PDB entry 3IJS | X-ray diffraction, 2.55 A resolution | chains A and B

== Chain A ==
Name: Immunoglobulin light chain (IGG3)
From: Mus musculus
Chain sequence (219 residues; row label = number of the first residue in the row; a row labelled like 27A-27F holds insertion residues (27A, then the next letters in order)):
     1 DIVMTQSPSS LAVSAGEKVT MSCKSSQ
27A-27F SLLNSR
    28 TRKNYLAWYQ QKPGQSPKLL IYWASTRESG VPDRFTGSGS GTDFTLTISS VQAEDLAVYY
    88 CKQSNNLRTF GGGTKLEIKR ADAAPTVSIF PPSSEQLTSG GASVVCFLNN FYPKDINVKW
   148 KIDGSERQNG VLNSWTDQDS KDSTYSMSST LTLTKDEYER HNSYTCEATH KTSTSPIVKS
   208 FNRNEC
Disordered / not traced: 1, 213
Disulfides: Cys23-Cys88, Cys133-Cys193

== Chain B ==
Name: Immunoglobulin heavy chain (IGG3)
From: Mus musculus
Chain sequence (226 residues; each row starts with the number of its first residue; a row labelled like 52A-52C holds insertion residues (52A, then the next letters in order)):
     1 EVMLVESGGG LVQPGNSLRL SCATSGFTFT DYYMSWVRQP PGKALEWLGF IR
52A-52C NKA
    53 KGYTTEYSAS VKGRFTISRD NSQSILYLQM
82A-82C NTL
    83 RAEDSATYYC ARDISPSY
100A-100G GVYYEGF
   101 AYWGQGTLVT VSAATTTAPS VYPLVPGCSD TSGSSVTLGC LVKGYFPEPV TVKWNYGALS
   161 SGVRTVSSVL QSGFYSLSSL VTVPSSTWPS QTVICNVAHP ASKTELIKRI EPR
Disordered / not traced: 128-132
Disulfides: Cys22-Cys92, Cys140-Cys195
Bound ions: Mg2+ near Glu58 (its only coordinating residue here)

== Chain A / chain B interface ==
Residue-residue contacts (80; chain A residue first):
  Tyr32(A) - Tyr100C(B)
  Tyr32(A) - Glu100E(B)
  Tyr36(A) - Gly100F(B)
  Tyr36(A) - Phe100G(B)  hydrogen bond (side chain-backbone)
  Tyr36(A) - Trp103(B)  hydrophobic
  Gln38(A) - Gln39(B)
  Gln38(A) - Leu45(B)
  Gln38(A) - Tyr91(B)  hydrogen bond
  Gln42(A) - Tyr91(B)
  Ser43(A) - Tyr91(B)
  Ser43(A) - Gly104(B)  hydrogen bond (side chain-backbone)
  Ser43(A) - Gln105(B)
  Pro44(A) - Leu45(B)  hydrophobic
  Pro44(A) - Trp103(B)  hydrogen bond (backbone-side chain)
  Leu46(A) - Tyr100D(B)  hydrophobic
  Leu46(A) - Phe100G(B)
  Tyr49(A) - Tyr100D(B)  hydrophobic
  Tyr49(A) - Glu100E(B)
  Trp50(A) - Tyr100C(B)
  Trp50(A) - Tyr100D(B)  hydrophobic
  Trp50(A) - Glu100E(B)
  Glu55(A) - Tyr100D(B)  hydrogen bond
  Tyr87(A) - Gln39(B)  hydrogen bond
  Tyr87(A) - Lys43(B)
  Tyr87(A) - Ala44(B)  hydrophobic
  Tyr87(A) - Leu45(B)  hydrophobic
  Lys89(A) - Gly100F(B)
  Lys89(A) - Phe100G(B)
  Ser91(A) - Glu100E(B)  hydrogen bond
  Leu94(A) - Trp47(B)  hydrophobic
  Leu94(A) - Glu58(B)
  Arg95(A) - Trp47(B)
  Arg95(A) - Phe50(B)
  Arg95(A) - Asp95(B)  salt bridge
  Arg95(A) - Ile96(B)
  Arg95(A) - Glu100E(B)  salt bridge
  Arg95(A) - Phe100G(B)
  Phe97(A) - Val37(B)  hydrophobic
  Phe97(A) - Leu45(B)
  Phe97(A) - Trp47(B)
  Phe97(A) - Trp103(B)  hydrophobic
  Gly98(A) - Ala44(B)
  Gly99(A) - Ala44(B)
  Phe117(A) - Leu124(B)
  Phe117(A) - Val125(B)
  Phe117(A) - Pro126(B)
  Phe117(A) - Thr137(B)
  Phe117(A) - Leu180(B)  hydrophobic
  Pro118(A) - Val125(B)
  Pro118(A) - Gly127(B)
  Pro118(A) - Arg213(B)  hydrogen bond (backbone-side chain)
  Pro119(A) - Arg213(B)  hydrogen bond (backbone-side chain)
  Ser120(A) - Tyr122(B)
  Ser120(A) - Pro123(B)
  Glu122(A) - Tyr122(B)
  Glu122(A) - Pro123(B)
  Glu122(A) - Lys208(B)  salt bridge
  Gln123(A) - Tyr122(B)
  Ser126(A) - Tyr122(B)
  Ser130(A) - Leu141(B)
  Ser130(A) - Lys143(B)
  Val132(A) - Leu124(B)  hydrophobic
  Phe134(A) - Leu180(B)  hydrophobic
  Asn136(A) - Arg164(B)
  Asn136(A) - Thr182(B)
  Asn137(A) - Arg164(B)  hydrogen bond
  Leu159(A) - Val169(B)  hydrophobic
  Leu159(A) - Gln171(B)
  Ser161(A) - Val166(B)
  Ser161(A) - Ser167(B)  hydrogen bond (side chain-backbone)
  Ser161(A) - Val169(B)
  Trp162(A) - Val166(B)
  Trp162(A) - Ser167(B)  hydrogen bond (backbone-side chain)
  Thr163(A) - Thr165(B)
  Thr163(A) - Val166(B)
  Asp166(A) - Arg164(B)  salt bridge
  Ser173(A) - Arg164(B)
  Ser175(A) - Val166(B)
  Ser175(A) - Ser178(B)  hydrogen bond
  Thr179(A) - Lys143(B)
Other interface residues (no listed pair), chain A (42 interface residues in all): Ala34, Ser115, Asn160, Met174
Other interface residues (no listed pair), chain B (44 interface residues in all): Ser35, Glu46, Tyr59, Ala101, Ser168

== Summary ==
Chain A and chain B form an interface of 42 and 44 residues respectively; the contacts include 13 hydrogen
bonds and 4 salt bridges. Among the polar pairs are Arg95(A)-Asp95(B), Arg95(A)-Glu100E(B) and
Glu122(A)-Lys208(B).
Chain A is Immunoglobulin light chain (IGG3) and chain B is Immunoglobulin heavy chain (IGG3), both from Mus
musculus; the structure, Structure of S67-27 in Complex with TSBP, was determined by X-ray diffraction
together with 3IJH, 3IJY and 3IKC from the same study.
